PDB entry 3UNW | X-ray diffraction, 2.56 A resolution | chains A and C of the 4 polymer chains in the assembly

== Chain A (and C) ==
Protein: Glutaminase kidney isoform, mitochondrial
Source organism: Homo sapiens
Notes: EC 3.5.1.2; chain C of this document is another copy of the same molecule, construct and numbering; everything in this record applies to it too
UniProt: O94925 (GLSK_HUMAN); numbering as in UniProt (aligned over 71-598)
Sequence (534 residues; numbered 71 to 604; the number before each row is that of its first residue):
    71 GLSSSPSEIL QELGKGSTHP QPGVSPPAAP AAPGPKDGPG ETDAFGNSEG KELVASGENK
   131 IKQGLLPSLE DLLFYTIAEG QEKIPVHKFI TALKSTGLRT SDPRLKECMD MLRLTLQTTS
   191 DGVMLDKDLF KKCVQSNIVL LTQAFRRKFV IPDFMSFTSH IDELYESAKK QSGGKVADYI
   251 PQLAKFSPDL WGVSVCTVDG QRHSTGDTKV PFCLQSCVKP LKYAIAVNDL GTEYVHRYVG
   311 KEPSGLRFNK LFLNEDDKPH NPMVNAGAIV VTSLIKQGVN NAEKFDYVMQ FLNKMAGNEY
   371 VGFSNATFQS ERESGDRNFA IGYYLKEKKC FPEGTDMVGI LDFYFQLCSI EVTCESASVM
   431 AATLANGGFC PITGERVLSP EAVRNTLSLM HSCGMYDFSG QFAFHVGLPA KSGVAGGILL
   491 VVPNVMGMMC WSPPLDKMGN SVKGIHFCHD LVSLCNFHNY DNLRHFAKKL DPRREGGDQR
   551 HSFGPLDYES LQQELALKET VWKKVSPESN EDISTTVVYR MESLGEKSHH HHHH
Unresolved in the structure: 71-134, 316-320, 547-604 (chain C: 71-135, 188-192, 315-320, 547-604)
Differences from the reference sequence: expression tag (599-604)
Small-molecule neighbours: glutamic acid (GLU): Y249, Q285, S286, N335, E381, N388, Y414, C418, Y466, G483, V484
UniProt features mapped onto this chain:
  - region: G315 to F322 (Highly mobile activation loop)
  - binding site (substrate): S286, N335, E381, N388, Y414, Y466, V484
  - site: L72, S73 (Cleavage)
  - modified residue: K130 (N6-succinyllysine), K164 (N6-succinyllysine), K311 (N6-acetyllysine)
  - natural variant: R272 (R272K: In DEE71), P313 (P313L: In GDPAG), S482 (S482C: In CASGID)
  - mutagenesis: Y249 (Y249A: Loss of enzyme activity), S286 (S286A: Loss of enzyme activity), K289 (K289A: Loss of enzyme activity), F318 (F318Y: No effect on catalytic activity. Loss of inhibition by BPTES; when associated with S-322), L321 (L321A: Decreased enzyme activity), F322 (F322S: No effect on catalytic activity. Loss of inhibition by BPTES; when associated with Y-318), L323 (L323A: Decreased enzyme activity), Y394 (Y394A: Decreased enzyme activity; Y394L: No effect on catalytic activity. Loss of inhibition by BPTES), Y466 (Y466A: Loss of enzyme activity)

== How chain A and chain C interact ==
Residue-residue contacts - 63 pairs, chain A then chain C:
  V268(A) with R534(C), hydrogen bond (backbone-side chain)
  D269(A) with R534(C), salt bridge
  H306(A) with F474(C)
  K311(A) with Q471(C); F474(C); H475(C)
  E312(A) with G470(C); Q471(C)
  G315(A) with S314(C)
  A435(A) with N532(C)
  N436(A) with N532(C); R534(C); H535(C), hydrogen bond (backbone-side chain)
  G437(A) with N532(C)
  F439(A) with H535(C)
  R454(A) with H528(C); Y530(C); D531(C), salt bridge; K539(C)
  N455(A) with F474(C)
  L457(A) with Y530(C), hydrophobic
  S458(A) with H528(C); Y530(C)
  L459(A) with F474(C), hydrophobic
  H461(A) with H461(C), hydrogen bond; Y530(C), hydrogen bond
  G470(A) with E312(C)
  Q471(A) with K311(C); E312(C)
  F474(A) with Y293(C); H306(C); K311(C); N455(C); L459(C), hydrophobic
  H475(A) with K311(C), hydrogen bond
  P479(A) with Y530(C)
  P493(A) with Y530(C), hydrophobic
  N494(A) with N532(C); L533(C), hydrogen bond (side chain-backbone)
  H528(A) with R454(C); S458(C)
  N529(A) with N529(C), hydrogen bond; Y530(C), hydrogen bond
  Y530(A) with R454(C); L457(C), hydrophobic; S458(C); H461(C), hydrogen bond; P479(C); P493(C), hydrophobic; N529(C)
  D531(A) with R454(C), salt bridge
  N532(A) with A435(C); N436(C); G437(C); N494(C)
  L533(A) with N494(C), hydrogen bond (backbone-side chain)
  R534(A) with V268(C), hydrogen bond (side chain-backbone); D269(C), salt bridge; N436(C)
  H535(A) with N436(C), hydrogen bond (side chain-backbone); F439(C)
  A537(A) with P450(C), hydrophobic
  K539(A) with R454(C)
Other interface residues (no listed pair), chain A (35 interface residues in all): Y293, T302
Other interface residues (no listed pair), chain C (36 interface residues in all): T302, A473

== Overview ==
Chain A and chain C form an interface of 35 and 36 residues respectively; the contacts include 12 hydrogen
bonds and 4 salt bridges. Polar pairs include D269(A)-R534(C), R454(A)-D531(C) and V268(A)-R534(C). Chain A
binds glutamic acid.
Both chains are Glutaminase kidney isoform, mitochondrial (Homo sapiens). Entry 3UNW (Crystal Structure of
Human GAC in Complex with Glutamate) was determined by X-ray diffraction (same publication as 3UO9).
